1VHB - chains A and B; structure by X-ray diffraction, 1.83 A resolution.

[Chain A (and B)]
Molecule: Hemoglobin
From: Vitreoscilla stercoraria
Notes: chain B of this document is another copy of the same molecule, construct and numbering; everything in this record applies to it too
UniProtKB: P04252 (BAHG_VITST); numbering as in UniProt (aligned over 1-146)
Chain sequence (146 residues; row label = number of the first residue in the row):
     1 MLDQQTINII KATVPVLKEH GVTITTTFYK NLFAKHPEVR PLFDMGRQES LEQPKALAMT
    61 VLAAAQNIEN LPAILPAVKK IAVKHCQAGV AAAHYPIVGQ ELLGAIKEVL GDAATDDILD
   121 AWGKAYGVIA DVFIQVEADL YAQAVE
Disordered / not traced: 1, 44-52, 146
Curated features (UniProtKB/Swiss-Prot):
  - binding site (heme b): Q53, H85
Ion coordination: heme Fe near H85 (its only coordinating residue here)
Ligand contacts: heme (HEM): V39, L42, F43, P54, A56, L57, T60, V61, I81, K84, H85, A88, V90, H94, Y95, V98, Y126, I129, A130, F133
From the paper describing this entry:
  - contacts within the chain: I7-I68 (hydrophobic contact), T25-K55, F28-Y29, Y29-F33 (hydrophobic contact), Y29-P54 (hydrogen bond), F33-F43 (pi stacking), Q53-K55 (hydrogen bond), F43-P54, H85-Y95 (hydrogen bond), H85-E137 (hydrogen bond), Y95-E137 (hydrogen bond), Y95-Y126 (hydrogen bond), V90-Y141 (hydrogen bond)
  - binding site for heme: F43, P54, L57, T60, V61, I81, V90, Y95, V98
  - conformationally variable residues (order/disorder transition): D44 to E52
  - heme coordination: H85
  - self-association interface (contacts with another copy of this molecule); pairs are residue here / residue on that copy: L2-L2, P72-D139, A73-D139, N70, P72, A73, L75, P76, V132, Q135, V136, D139

[Interface between chain A and chain B]
Contacting residue pairs - 8 pairs, chain A then chain B:
  L2(A) - Q4(B)
  N70(A) - Q135(B)
  P72(A) - Q135(B)
  A73(A) - Q135(B)
  P76(A) - D139(B)
  Q135(A) - N70(B)
  Q135(A) - P72(B)
  Q135(A) - A73(B)
Other interface residues (no listed pair), chain A (10 interface residues in all): L75, V132, V136, D139
Other interface residues (no listed pair), chain B (11 interface residues in all): L2, L75, P76, V132, V136

[Summary]
The interface between chain A and chain B involves 10 residues on one side and 11 on the other. Ligands of
chain A: heme. From UniProt: heme b-binding residues Q53(A) and H85(A) on chain A. From the paper: a binding
site for heme at F43(A), P54(A) and L57(A) among others; heme coordination by H85(A).
Both chains are Hemoglobin (Vitreoscilla stercoraria). Entry 1VHB (Bacterial dimeric hemoglobin from
vitreoscilla stercoraria) was determined by X-ray diffraction, deposited together with 2VHB.
